PDB entry 2XZV | X-ray diffraction, 1.60 A resolution | chain A

[Chain A]
Molecule: Protein serin-threonin phosphatase
Organism: Synechococcus elongatus
Reference sequence: Q8DGS1 (Q8DGS1_THEEB); residues 1-240 here = UniProt positions 1-240
Amino-acid sequence (240 residues; each row starts with the number of its first residue):
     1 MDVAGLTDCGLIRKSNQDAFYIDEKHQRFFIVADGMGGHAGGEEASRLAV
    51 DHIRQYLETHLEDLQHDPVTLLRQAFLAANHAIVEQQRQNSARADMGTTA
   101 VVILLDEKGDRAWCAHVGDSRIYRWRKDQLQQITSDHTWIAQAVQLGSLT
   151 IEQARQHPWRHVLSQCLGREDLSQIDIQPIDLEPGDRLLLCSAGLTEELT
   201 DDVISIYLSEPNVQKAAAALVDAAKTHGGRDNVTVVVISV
Unresolved in the structure: 37-40
Construct notes: engineered mutation Ala193 (Asp in Q8DGS1)
Bound ions: Ca2+ site 1 near Asp34 (its only coordinating residue here); Ca2+ site 2: Asp34, Gly35; Mg2+ site 1 near Glu183 (its only coordinating residue here); Mg2+ site 2: Glu198, His227

[Overview]
Asp34 and Gly35 form the Ca2+ site 2. Glu198 and His227 form the Mg2+ site 2.
Chain A is Protein serin-threonin phosphatase (Synechococcus elongatus); the structure, The cyanobacterial
PP2C-like phosphatase tPphA requires three metals in the catalytic center for efficient catalysis, was
determined by X-ray diffraction together with 2Y09 from the same study.
